Entry 7Q66 (electron microscopy, 2.79 A resolution); this record covers chains A and E of the 22 polymer chains in the assembly.

[Chain A (and E)]
Name: Nuclear pore complex protein Nup98
Organism: Homo sapiens
Notes: chain E of this document is another copy of the same molecule, construct and numbering; everything in this record applies to it too
Reference sequence: P52948 (NUP98_HUMAN); residue numbers follow UniProt; this construct covers 85-124
Amino-acid sequence (40 residues; each row starts with the number of its first residue):
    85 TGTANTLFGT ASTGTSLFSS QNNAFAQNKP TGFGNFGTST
Not modelled in the structure: 122-124

[Interface between chain A and chain E]
Residue-residue contacts - 5 pairs, chain A then chain E:
  Asn89(A) with Phe120(E)
  Thr90(A) with Phe120(E)
  Leu91(A) with Gly116(E); Gly118(E); Phe120(E), hydrophobic
Other interface residues (no listed pair), chain A (4 interface residues in all): Phe92
Other interface residues (no listed pair), chain E (5 interface residues in all): Pro114, Phe117

[Overview]
Chain A and chain E form an interface of 4 and 5 residues respectively.
Both chains are Nuclear pore complex protein Nup98 (Homo sapiens). Entry 7Q66 (Cryo-em structure of the Nup98
fibril polymorph 3) was determined by electron microscopy together with 7Q64, 7Q65 and 7Q67 from the same
study.
